PDB entry 8QU2 | X-ray diffraction, 1.45 A resolution | chains A and C of the 3 polymer chains in the assembly

[Chain A]
Molecule: Nuclear transcription factor Y subunit alpha
UniProtKB: P23511 (NFYA_HUMAN); residue numbers follow UniProt; this construct covers 270-285
Sequence (18 residues; row label = number of the first residue in the row):
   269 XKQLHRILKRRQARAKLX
Not modelled in the structure: 285-286
Differences from the reference sequence: acetylation (269); engineered mutation Leu272 (Tyr in P23511); amidation (286)
Modified / non-standard residues: ACE (acetyl group) at position 269, NH2 (amino group) at position 286; Leu272 (norleucine; NLE); Leu276 (2-methyl-L-norleucine; MK8)
Covalent attachments: covalent link Leu272-Leu276

[Chain C]
Molecule: Nuclear transcription factor Y subunit gamma
Source organism: Homo sapiens
UniProtKB: Q13952 (NFYC_HUMAN); numbering as in UniProt (aligned over 27-120)
Sequence (96 residues; numbered 25 to 120; the number before each row is that of its first residue):
    25 GPMEEIRNLTVKDFRVQELPLARIKKIMKLDEDVKMISAEAPVLFAKAAQ
    75 IFITELTLRAWIHTEDNKRRTLQRNDIAMAITKFDQFDFLIDIVPR
Not modelled in the structure: 25-38, 120
Differences from the reference sequence: expression tag (25-26)

[Interface between chain A and chain C]
Residue-residue contacts (9):
  Gln271(A) - Asp109(C)
  Gln271(A) - Gln110(C)  hydrogen bond (side chain-backbone)
  Gln271(A) - Asp112(C)  hydrogen bond (side chain-backbone)
  Gln271(A) - Phe113(C)  hydrogen bond (side chain-backbone)
  Ile275(A) - Asp112(C)
  Ile275(A) - Phe113(C)  hydrophobic
  Ile275(A) - Ile115(C)  hydrophobic
  Arg279(A) - Asp116(C)  salt bridge
  Arg282(A) - Asp116(C)  salt bridge
Other interface residues (no listed pair), chain C (8 interface residues in all): Phe111, Ile117

[In short]
4 residues of chain A face 8 of chain C across their interface; the contacts include 3 hydrogen bonds and 2
salt bridges. Polar contacts include Arg279(A)-Asp116(C), Arg282(A)-Asp116(C) and Gln271(A)-Gln110(C).
Here chain A is Nuclear transcription factor Y subunit alpha and chain C is Nuclear transcription factor Y
subunit gamma (Homo sapiens). Entry 8QU2 (NF-YB/C Heterodimer in Complex with a 16-mer NF-YA-derived Peptide
Stabilized with C8-Hydrocarbon Linker) was determined by X-ray diffraction, deposited together with 8QU3 and
8QU4.
